6X2F - chains J and K of the 9 polymer chains in the assembly; structure by electron microscopy, 4.00 A resolution.

Chain J:
Molecule: DNA-directed RNA polymerase subunit beta'
From: Escherichia coli
Notes: EC 2.7.7.6
UniProt: A0A4S1NBU2 (A0A4S1NBU2_ECOLX); residues 1-1407 here = UniProt positions 1-1407
Sequence (1407 residues; each row starts with the number of its first residue):
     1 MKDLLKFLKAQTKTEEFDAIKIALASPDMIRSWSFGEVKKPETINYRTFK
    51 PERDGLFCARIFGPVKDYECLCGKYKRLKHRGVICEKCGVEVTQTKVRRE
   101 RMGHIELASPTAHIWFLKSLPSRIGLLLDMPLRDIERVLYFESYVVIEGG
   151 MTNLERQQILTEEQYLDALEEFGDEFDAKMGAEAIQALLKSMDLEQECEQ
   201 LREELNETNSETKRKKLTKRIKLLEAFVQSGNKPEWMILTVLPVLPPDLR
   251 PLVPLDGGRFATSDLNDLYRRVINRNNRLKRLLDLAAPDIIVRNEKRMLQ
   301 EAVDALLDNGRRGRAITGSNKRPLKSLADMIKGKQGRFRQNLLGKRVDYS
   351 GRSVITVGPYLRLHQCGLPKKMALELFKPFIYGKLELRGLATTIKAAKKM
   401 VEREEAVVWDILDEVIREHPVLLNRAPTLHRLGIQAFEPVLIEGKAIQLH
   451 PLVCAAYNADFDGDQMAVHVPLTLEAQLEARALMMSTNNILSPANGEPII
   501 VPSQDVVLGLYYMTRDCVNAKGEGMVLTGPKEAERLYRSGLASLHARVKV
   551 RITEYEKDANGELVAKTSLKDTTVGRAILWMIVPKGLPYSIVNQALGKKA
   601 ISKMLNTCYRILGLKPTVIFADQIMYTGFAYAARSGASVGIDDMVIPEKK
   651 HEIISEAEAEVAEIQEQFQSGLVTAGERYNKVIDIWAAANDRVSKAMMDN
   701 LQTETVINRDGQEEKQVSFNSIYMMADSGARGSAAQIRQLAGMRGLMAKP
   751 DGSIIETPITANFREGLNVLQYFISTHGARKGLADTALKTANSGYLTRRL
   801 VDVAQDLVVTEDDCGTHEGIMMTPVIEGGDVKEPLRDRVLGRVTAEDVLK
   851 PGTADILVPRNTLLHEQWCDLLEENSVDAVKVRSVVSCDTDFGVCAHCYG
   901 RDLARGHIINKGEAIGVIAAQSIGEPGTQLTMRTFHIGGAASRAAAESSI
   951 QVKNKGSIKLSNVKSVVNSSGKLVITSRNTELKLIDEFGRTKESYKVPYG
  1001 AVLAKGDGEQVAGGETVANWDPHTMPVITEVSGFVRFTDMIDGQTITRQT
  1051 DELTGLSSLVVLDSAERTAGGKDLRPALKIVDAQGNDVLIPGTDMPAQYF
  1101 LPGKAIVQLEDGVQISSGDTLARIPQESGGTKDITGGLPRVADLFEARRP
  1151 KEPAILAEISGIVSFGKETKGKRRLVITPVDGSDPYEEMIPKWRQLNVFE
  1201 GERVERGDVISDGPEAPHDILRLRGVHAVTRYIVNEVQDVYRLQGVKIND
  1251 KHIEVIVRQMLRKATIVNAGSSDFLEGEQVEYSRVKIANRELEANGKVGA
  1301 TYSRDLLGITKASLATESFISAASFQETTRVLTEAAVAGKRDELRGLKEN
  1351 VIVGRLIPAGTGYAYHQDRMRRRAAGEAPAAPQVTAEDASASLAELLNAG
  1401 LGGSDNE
Unresolved in the structure: 1-15, 934-947, 1127-1134, 1374-1407
Construct notes: conflict Val1384 (Met in A0A4S1NBU2)
Metal / ion sites: Zn2+ site 1: Cys70, Cys72, Cys85, Cys88; Mg2+: Asp460, Asp462, Asp464 (shared with 1 residue of chain R); Zn2+ site 2: Cys814, Cys888, Cys898

Chain K:
Molecule: DNA-directed RNA polymerase subunit omega
From: Escherichia coli
Notes: EC 2.7.7.6
UniProt: P0A802 (RPOZ_ECO57); residue numbers follow UniProt; this construct covers 1-91
Sequence (91 residues; row label = number of the first residue in the row):
     1 MARVTVQDAVEKIGNRFDLVLVAARRARQMQVGGKDPLVPEENDKTTVIA
    51 LREIEEGLINNQILDVRERQEQQEQEAAELQAVTAIAEGRR
Unresolved in the structure: 1, 81-91

How chain J and chain K interact:
Contacting residue pairs (45):
  Arg362(J) - Val4(K)
  His364(J) - Val4(K)
  Glu414(J) - Lys45(K)  hydrogen bond (backbone-side chain)
  Val415(J) - Lys45(K)  hydrogen bond (backbone-side chain)
  Ile416(J) - Lys45(K)
  Arg417(J) - Asn43(K)
  Arg417(J) - Lys45(K)
  Glu418(J) - Asp44(K)
  Glu418(J) - Lys45(K)  hydrogen bond (side chain-backbone)
  Glu418(J) - Val48(K)
  Leu474(J) - Ala27(K)
  Leu474(J) - Arg28(K)
  Leu474(J) - Gln31(K)
  Leu474(J) - Thr46(K)
  Leu474(J) - Thr47(K)
  Glu475(J) - Val20(K)
  Glu475(J) - Ala24(K)
  Glu475(J) - Arg28(K)  salt bridge
  Gln477(J) - Thr47(K)
  Leu478(J) - Val20(K)  hydrophobic
  Leu478(J) - Ala23(K)  hydrophobic
  Leu478(J) - Thr47(K)
  Leu478(J) - Leu51(K)  hydrophobic
  Glu479(J) - Val20(K)
  Arg481(J) - Val48(K)
  Arg481(J) - Leu51(K)
  Ala482(J) - Val6(K)
  Leu483(J) - Arg16(K)
  Thr487(J) - Val4(K)  hydrogen bond (side chain-backbone)
  Asn488(J) - Val6(K)
  Leu614(J) - Gln7(K)
  Lys615(J) - Thr5(K)
  Asp902(J) - Arg16(K)  salt bridge
  Arg905(J) - Arg16(K)
  Asn910(J) - Gly14(K)
  Asn910(J) - Asn15(K)
  Asn910(J) - Arg16(K)  hydrogen bond
  Lys911(J) - Asn15(K)
  Glu913(J) - Arg16(K)  salt bridge
  Glu913(J) - Phe17(K)
  Gly1360(J) - Phe17(K)
  Thr1361(J) - Phe17(K)
  Thr1361(J) - Val20(K)
  Thr1361(J) - Leu21(K)
  Ala1364(J) - Leu21(K)  hydrophobic
Other interface residues (no listed pair), chain J (31 interface residues in all): His419, Val618, His907, Gly912
Other interface residues (no listed pair), chain K (24 interface residues in all): Arg3, Leu19

Summary:
The interface between chain J and chain K involves 31 residues on one side and 24 on the other; the contacts
include 5 hydrogen bonds and 3 salt bridges. Polar contacts include Glu475(J)-Arg28(K), Asp902(J)-Arg16(K) and
Glu913(J)-Arg16(K). Cys70(J), Cys72(J), Cys85(J) and Cys88(J) coordinate Zn2+ site 1.
Here chain J is DNA-directed RNA polymerase subunit beta' and chain K is DNA-directed RNA polymerase subunit
omega, both from Escherichia coli. Entry 6X2F (Mfd-bound E.coli RNA polymerase elongation complex - L2 state)
was determined by electron microscopy (same publication as 6X26, 6X2N, 6X43, 6X4W, 6X4Y and 6X50).
